PDB entry 7KUX | electron microscopy, 2.80 A resolution | chains F and J of the 17 polymer chains in the assembly

[Chain F]
Molecule: Psi-F
Organism: Physcomitrium patens
UniProt: A0A2K1IN36 (A0A2K1IN36_PHYPA); residues 79-238 here correspond to UniProt positions 87-246 (UniProt number = residue number + 8)
Sequence (160 residues; row label = number of the first residue in the row):
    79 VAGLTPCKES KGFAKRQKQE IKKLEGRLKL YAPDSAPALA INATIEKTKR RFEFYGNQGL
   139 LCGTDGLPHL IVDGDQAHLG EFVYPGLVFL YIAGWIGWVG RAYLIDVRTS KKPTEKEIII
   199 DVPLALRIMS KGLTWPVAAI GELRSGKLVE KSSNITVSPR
Disulfides: Cys85-Cys140
Small-molecule neighbours:
  - beta-carotene (BCR), molecule 1: Val150, Asp151, Gly152, Phe160, Val161, Gly172, Gly175, Trp176, Arg179, Trp213, Ala217, Leu226
  - beta-carotene (BCR), molecule 2: Pro163, Val166, Phe167, Ile170, Ala171, Ile174
  - chlorophyll a (CLA), molecule 1: Asp151, Gly152, Asp153, Gln154, Leu157, Val161
  - chlorophyll a (CLA), molecule 2: Phe160, Pro163, Gly164, Phe167, Leu168, Ala171, Gly172, Ile174, Gly175, Trp213
  - chlorophyll a (CLA), molecule 3: Ile170, Trp173, Ile174, Val177, Met207
  - chlorophyll a (CLA), molecule 4: Ile174, Gly175, Gly178, Arg179
  - chlorophyll a (CLA), molecule 5: Gly178, Tyr181, Leu182, Glu195, Ile196, Ile198
  - chlorophyll a (CLA), molecule 6: Pro214, Val215, Ile218, Gly219
  - chlorophyll a (CLA), molecule 7: Leu221, Leu226, Val227

[Chain J]
Molecule: Photosystem I reaction center subunit IX
Organism: Physcomitrium patens
UniProt: Q6YXM2 (PSAJ_PHYPA); numbering as in UniProt (aligned over 1-41)
Sequence (41 residues; row label = number of the first residue in the row):
     1 MQDVKTYLST APVLATLWFG FLAGLLIEIN RFFPDALVLP L
Small-molecule neighbours:
  - beta-carotene (BCR), molecule 1: Tyr7, Pro12, Val13, Thr16, Gly20, Gly24, Ile27, Glu28, Arg31
  - beta-carotene (BCR), molecule 2: Ala23, Leu26, Ile27, Asn30
  - chlorophyll a (CLA), molecule 1: Tyr7, Thr10, Ala11, Pro12, Ala15, Phe19
  - chlorophyll a (CLA), molecule 2: Ala11, Leu14, Ala15, Trp18
  - chlorophyll a (CLA), molecule 3: Trp18, Phe19, Leu22, Leu25, Leu26
  - chlorophyll a (CLA), molecule 4: Gly20, Phe21, Gly24, Leu25, Glu28, Arg31, Phe32
  - chlorophyll a (CLA), molecule 5: Ile29, Asn30, Asp35, Ala36, Leu37

[Interface between chain F and chain J]
Contacting residue pairs (29; chain F residue first):
  Lys125(F) - Pro34(J)
  Lys125(F) - Asp35(J)  salt bridge
  Arg128(F) - Phe32(J)  hydrogen bond (side chain-backbone)
  Arg128(F) - Pro34(J)
  Arg129(F) - Asp35(J)  salt bridge
  Phe132(F) - Asp35(J)
  Phe132(F) - Val38(J)
  Tyr133(F) - Asp35(J)  hydrogen bond (side chain-backbone)
  Tyr133(F) - Leu37(J)  hydrophobic
  Gln136(F) - Val38(J)
  Gln136(F) - Pro40(J)
  Leu138(F) - Val38(J)  hydrophobic
  Gly158(F) - Val38(J)
  Gly158(F) - Leu39(J)  hydrogen bond (backbone-backbone)
  Glu159(F) - Val38(J)
  Tyr162(F) - Leu41(J)
  Pro163(F) - Leu39(J)  hydrophobic
  Val166(F) - Leu39(J)  hydrophobic
  Ile196(F) - Thr10(J)
  Ile196(F) - Ala11(J)  hydrogen bond (backbone-backbone)
  Ile197(F) - Thr6(J)
  Ile197(F) - Ser9(J)
  Ile197(F) - Thr10(J)
  Ile198(F) - Ser9(J)  hydrogen bond (backbone-backbone)
  Ile198(F) - Ala11(J)  hydrophobic
  Ile198(F) - Leu14(J)  hydrophobic
  Val200(F) - Ser9(J)
  Val200(F) - Leu14(J)  hydrophobic
  Met207(F) - Trp18(J)  hydrophobic
Also at the interface, not in a pair above, chain F (20 interface residues in all): Pro146, Leu148, Glu195
Also at the interface, not in a pair above, chain J (16 interface residues in all): Phe33, Ala36

[Summary]
The interface between chain F and chain J involves 20 residues on one side and 16 on the other; the contacts
include 5 hydrogen bonds and 2 salt bridges. Polar contacts include Lys125(F)-Asp35(J), Arg129(F)-Asp35(J) and
Arg128(F)-Phe32(J).
Chain F is Psi-F and chain J is Photosystem I reaction center subunit IX, both from Physcomitrium patens; the
structure, The Structure of the moss PSI-LHCI reveals the evolution of the LHCI antenna, was determined by
electron microscopy (same publication as 7KSQ and 7KU5).
